9B2D - chains C and B of the 7 polymer chains in the assembly; structure by electron microscopy, 2.40 A resolution.

# Chain C (and B)
Name: DNA repair protein RAD51
Organism: Saccharomyces cerevisiae S288C
Notes: chain B of this document is another copy of the same molecule, construct and numbering; everything in this record applies to it too
UniProtKB: P25454 (RAD51_YEAST); residue numbers follow UniProt; this construct covers 1-400
Sequence (400 residues; row label = number of the first residue in the row):
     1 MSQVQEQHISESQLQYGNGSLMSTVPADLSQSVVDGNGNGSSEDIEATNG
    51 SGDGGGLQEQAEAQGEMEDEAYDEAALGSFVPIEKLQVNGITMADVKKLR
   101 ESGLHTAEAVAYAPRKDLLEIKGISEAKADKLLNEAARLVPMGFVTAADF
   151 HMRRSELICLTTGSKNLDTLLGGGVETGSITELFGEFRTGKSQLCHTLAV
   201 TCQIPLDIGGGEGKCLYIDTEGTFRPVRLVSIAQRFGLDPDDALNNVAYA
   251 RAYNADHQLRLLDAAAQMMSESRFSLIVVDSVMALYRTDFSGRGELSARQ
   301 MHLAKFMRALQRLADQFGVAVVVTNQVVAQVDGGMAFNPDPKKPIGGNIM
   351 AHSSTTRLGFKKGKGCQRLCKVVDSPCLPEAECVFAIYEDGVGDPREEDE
Not modelled in the structure: 1-78, 332-340, 397-400
Ligand contacts:
  - ADP (adenosine-5'-diphosphate), molecule 1: Glu186, Phe187, Arg188, Thr189, Gly190, Lys191, Ser192, Gln193, Arg228, Arg368, Ile387, Tyr388, Glu389
  - ADP, molecule 2: Asp374, Ser375, Pro376, Cys377, Leu378, Pro379, Glu380
  - aluminium fluoride (AF3): Lys191, Ser192, Glu221, Thr223, Asp280
Curated features (UniProtKB/Swiss-Prot):
  - binding site (ATP): Gly185 to Ser192
Reported in the primary citation:
  - binding site for the 24-nt DNA strand: Arg287, Arg293, Leu296, Ser297, Val331, Asn348
  - binding site for aluminium fluoride: Ser192
  - binding site for ADP: Lys191
  - binding site for Mg2+: Lys191
  - catalytic residues: Lys191 (citing earlier work)
  - self-association interface (contacts with another copy of this molecule); pairs are residue here / residue on that copy: Lys342-Asn348 (hydrogen bond), Thr146
  - mutagenesis - K342E: decreased binding to dsDNA (citing earlier work)
  - mutagenesis - H352Y: abolished catalytic activity (citing earlier work)
  - mutagenesis - I345T: increased binding to DNA (citing earlier work)
  - mutagenesis - I345T: unchanged catalytic activity (citing earlier work)

# Interface between chain C and chain B
Contacting residue pairs (47):
  Tyr112(C) with Tyr253(B); Asn254(B), hydrogen bond (backbone-side chain)
  Pro114(C) with Asp289(B)
  Lys116(C) with Asp289(B); Glu295(B), salt bridge
  Met142(C) with His257(B)
  Gly143(C) with Ala250(B)
  Phe144(C) with Leu216(B), hydrophobic; Tyr249(B); Ala250(B), hydrophobic; Leu261(B); Met268(B), hydrophobic
  Val145(C) with Ala248(B); Tyr249(B), hydrogen bond (backbone-backbone)
  Thr146(C) with Leu244(B); Asn245(B); Val247(B)
  Ala147(C) with Leu244(B); Val247(B), hydrogen bond (backbone-backbone)
  Ala148(C) with Leu244(B)
  Phe150(C) with Phe224(B), hydrophobic; Pro226(B), hydrophobic
  His151(C) with Pro226(B)
  Arg154(C) with Arg225(B)
  Glu176(C) with Arg225(B), salt bridge
  Met301(C) with Arg287(B); Ser291(B)
  Lys305(C) with Ser291(B)
  Arg308(C) with Tyr253(B); Leu285(B); Thr288(B), hydrogen bond; Asp289(B), salt bridge
  Asp315(C) with Arg251(B), salt bridge
  Asn348(C) with Val327(B); Val328(B); Ala329(B); Lys342(B), hydrogen bond
  Ile349(C) with Arg287(B)
  Ala351(C) with Phe187(B)
  His352(C) with Gly185(B); Phe187(B); Gln326(B); Val327(B)
  Arg357(C) with Phe187(B)
  Asp374(C) with Phe187(B); Arg188(B)
  Pro376(C) with Gln193(B), hydrogen bond (backbone-side chain)
Interface residues without a listed pair, chain C (32 interface residues in all): Ala113, Arg115, Leu296, Ala304, Gln311, Val373, Cys377
Interface residues without a listed pair, chain B (45 interface residues in all): Glu186, Lys191, Tyr217, Ile218, Thr223, Val227, Arg228, Asp256, Arg260, Ala264, Ala265, Phe290, Gly292, Val331

# Overview
Chain C and chain B form an interface of 32 and 45 residues respectively, with 6 hydrogen bonds and 4 salt
bridges. Among the polar pairs are Lys116(C)-Glu295(B), Glu176(C)-Arg225(B) and Arg308(C)-Asp289(B). From the
paper: the catalytic residue Lys191(C); K342E of chain C reduces binding to dsDNA; 3 substitutions were tested
in all.
Both chains are DNA repair protein RAD51 (Saccharomyces cerevisiae S288C). Entry 9B2D (Yeast Rad51-ssDNA
filament) was determined by electron microscopy.
